Entry 7ZC1 (electron microscopy, 3.80 A resolution); this record covers chains A and M of the 16 polymer chains in the assembly.

Chain A (and M):
Protein: Ribulose bisphosphate carboxylase large chain
From: Cyanobium sp. PCC 7001
Notes: EC 4.1.1.39; chain M of this document is another copy of the same molecule, construct and numbering; everything in this record applies to it too
UniProt: A5CKD0 (A5CKD0_9CYAN); residue numbers follow UniProt; this construct covers 1-470
Chain sequence (470 residues; each row starts with the number of its first residue):
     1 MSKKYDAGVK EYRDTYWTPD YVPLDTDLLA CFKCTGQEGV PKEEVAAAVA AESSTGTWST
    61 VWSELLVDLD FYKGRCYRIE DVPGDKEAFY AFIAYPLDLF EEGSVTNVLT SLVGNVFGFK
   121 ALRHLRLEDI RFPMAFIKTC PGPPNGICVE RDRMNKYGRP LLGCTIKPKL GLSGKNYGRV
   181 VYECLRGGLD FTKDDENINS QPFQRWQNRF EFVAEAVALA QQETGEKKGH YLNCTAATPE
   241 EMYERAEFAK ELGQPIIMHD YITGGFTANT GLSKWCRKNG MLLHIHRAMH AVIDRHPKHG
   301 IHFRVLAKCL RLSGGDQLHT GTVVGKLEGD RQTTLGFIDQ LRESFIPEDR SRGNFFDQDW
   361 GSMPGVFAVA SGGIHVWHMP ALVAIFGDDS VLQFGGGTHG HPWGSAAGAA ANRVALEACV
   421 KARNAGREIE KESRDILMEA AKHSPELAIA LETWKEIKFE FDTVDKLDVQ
Disordered / not traced: 1-10, 456-470

Interface between chain A and chain M:
Contacting residue pairs (10; chain A residue first):
  D25(A) with D25(M)
  D98(A) with S362(M)
  E102(A) with K138(M), salt bridge
  A135(A) with A135(M), hydrophobic
  K138(A) with L97(M); E102(M), salt bridge; T139(M)
  T139(A) with K138(M)
  S362(A) with Y72(M); D98(M), hydrogen bond
Interface residues without a listed pair, chain A (10 interface residues in all): Y72, L97, M134
Interface residues without a listed pair, chain M (10 interface residues in all): T26

Summary:
Chain A and chain M each contribute 10 residues to their interface, with 1 hydrogen bond and 2 salt bridges.
Polar contacts include E102(A)-K138(M) and S362(A)-D98(M).
Chain A and chain M are both Ribulose bisphosphate carboxylase large chain (Cyanobium sp. PCC 7001); the
structure, Subtomogram averaging of Rubisco from Cyanobium carboxysome, was determined by electron microscopy
together with 7ZBT from the same study.
